PDB entry 4EDU | X-ray diffraction, 2.58 A resolution | chains A and T

Chain A:
Protein: Sex comb on midleg-like protein 2
From: Homo sapiens
UniProtKB: Q9UQR0 (SCML2_HUMAN); residues 29-243 here = UniProt positions 29-243
Amino-acid sequence (215 residues; each row starts with the number of its first residue):
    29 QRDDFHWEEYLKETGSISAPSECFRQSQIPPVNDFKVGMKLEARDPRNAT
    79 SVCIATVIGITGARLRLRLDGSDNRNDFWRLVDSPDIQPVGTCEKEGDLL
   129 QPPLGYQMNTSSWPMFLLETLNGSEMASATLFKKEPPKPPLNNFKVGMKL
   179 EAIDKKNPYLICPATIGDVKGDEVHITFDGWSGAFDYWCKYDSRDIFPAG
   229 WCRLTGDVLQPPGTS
Disordered / not traced: 29-31, 243
Construct notes: engineered mutation Glu147 (Lys in Q9UQR0)

Chain T:
Protein: Histone H2A.J peptide
UniProtKB: Q9BTM1 (H2AJ_HUMAN); residues 30-45 here correspond to UniProt positions 31-46 (UniProt number = residue number + 1)
Amino-acid sequence (16 residues; numbered 30 to 45; the number before each row is that of its first residue):
    30 VHRLLRKGNYAERVGA
Disordered / not traced: 38-45
Modified residues: Lys36 (n-methyl-lysine; MLZ)

Chain A / chain T interface:
Pairs across the interface - 12 pairs, chain A then chain T:
  Asp182(A) with Lys36(T)
  Asn185(A) with Lys36(T)
  Tyr187(A) with Gly37(T)
  Leu188(A) with Lys36(T)
  Cys190(A) with Lys36(T)
  Trp209(A) with Leu34(T); Arg35(T); Lys36(T)
  Phe213(A) with Lys36(T)
  Pro239(A) with Leu34(T), hydrophobic
  Pro240(A) with Leu34(T)
  Gly241(A) with Leu34(T)
Also at the interface, not in a pair above, chain A (11 interface residues in all): Phe206

In short:
11 residues of chain A face 4 of chain T across their interface.
Here chain A is Sex comb on midleg-like protein 2 (Homo sapiens) and chain T is Histone H2A.J peptide. Entry
4EDU (The MBT repeats of human SCML2 in a complex with histone H2A peptide) was determined by X-ray
diffraction.
